3M85 - chains B and E of the 12 polymer chains in the assembly; structure by X-ray diffraction, 3.00 A resolution.

# Chain B
Molecule: Putative uncharacterized protein AF_0206
Source organism: Archaeoglobus fulgidus
Reference sequence: O30033 (O30033_ARCFU); residues 1-179 here = UniProt positions 1-179
Amino-acid sequence (179 residues; numbered 1 to 179; the number before each row is that of its first residue):
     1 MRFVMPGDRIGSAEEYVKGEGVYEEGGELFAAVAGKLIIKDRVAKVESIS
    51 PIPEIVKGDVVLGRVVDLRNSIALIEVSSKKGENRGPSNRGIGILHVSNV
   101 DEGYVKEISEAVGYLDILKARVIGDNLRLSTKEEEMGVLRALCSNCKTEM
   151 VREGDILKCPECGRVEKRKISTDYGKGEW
Bound ions: Zn2+: Cys146, Cys159
UniProt features mapped onto this chain:
  - binding site (Zn(2+)): Cys143, Cys146, Cys159, Cys162

# Chain E
Molecule: Probable exosome complex exonuclease 1
Source organism: archaeoglobus fulgidus
Notes: EC 3.1.13.-
Reference sequence: O29757 (ECX1_ARCFU); residues 1-258 here = UniProt positions 1-258
Amino-acid sequence (258 residues; row label = number of the first residue in the row):
     1 MSEFNEKPEKLIVDGLRLDGRKFDELRPIKIEASVLKRADGSCYLEMGKN
    51 KVIAAVFGPREVHPEHLQDPSKAIIRYRYNMAPFSVEERKRPGPDRRSIE
   101 ISKVSKEAFEAVIMKELFPRSAIDIFVEVLQADAGSRTACLNAASVALVD
   151 AGVPMKGMITSVAVGKADGQLVLDPMKEEDNFGEADMPFAFLIRNGKIES
   201 IALLQMDGRMTRDEVKQAIELAKKGALQIYEMQREAILRRYIEVGEEMDE
   251 ITEGGEDA
Unresolved in the structure: 1-5, 251-258
Construct notes: engineered mutation Glu65 (Arg in O29757)
UniProt features mapped onto this chain:
  - mutagenesis: Asp180 (D180A: Abolishes exoribonuclease activity)
From the paper describing this entry:
  - mutagenesis - R65E: decreased catalytic activity
  - mutagenesis - D180A: abolished catalytic activity (citing earlier work)

# Chain B / chain E interface
Pairs across the interface (43):
  Met1(B) - Arg234(E)
  Phe3(B) - Arg234(E)
  Phe3(B) - Leu238(E)  hydrophobic
  Phe3(B) - Tyr241(E)  hydrophobic
  Met5(B) - Met158(E)  hydrophobic
  Met5(B) - Arg234(E)
  Met5(B) - Ile237(E)  hydrophobic
  Pro6(B) - Val149(E)  hydrophobic
  Pro6(B) - Gly157(E)
  Pro6(B) - Met158(E)
  Gly7(B) - Lys156(E)
  Gly7(B) - Gly157(E)
  Gly7(B) - Arg194(E)
  Gly7(B) - Asn195(E)  hydrogen bond (backbone-backbone)
  Asp8(B) - Tyr230(E)
  Asp8(B) - Arg234(E)  salt bridge
  Arg9(B) - Asn195(E)
  Tyr23(B) - Met155(E)
  Tyr23(B) - Lys156(E)  hydrogen bond (side chain-backbone)
  Tyr23(B) - Arg194(E)  hydrogen bond
  Glu25(B) - Arg194(E)  salt bridge
  Phe30(B) - Arg194(E)
  Ala32(B) - Pro154(E)
  Ala32(B) - Met155(E)  hydrogen bond (backbone-backbone)
  Val33(B) - Gly152(E)
  Val33(B) - Pro154(E)  hydrophobic
  Ala34(B) - Val149(E)  hydrophobic
  Ala34(B) - Ile237(E)  hydrophobic
  Gly35(B) - Tyr241(E)
  Lys36(B) - Tyr241(E)
  Ile49(B) - Val149(E)
  Ile49(B) - Tyr241(E)  hydrophobic
  Ser50(B) - Asp150(E)
  Ser50(B) - Ala151(E)
  Ser50(B) - Gly152(E)
  Ile52(B) - Pro59(E)
  Ile52(B) - Phe118(E)  hydrophobic
  Ile52(B) - Gly152(E)
  Arg85(B) - Asp40(E)  salt bridge
  Arg85(B) - Gly58(E)  hydrogen bond (side chain-backbone)
  Arg85(B) - Ala151(E)  hydrogen bond (side chain-backbone)
  Ser88(B) - Phe118(E)
  Arg90(B) - Glu61(E)  salt bridge
Other interface residues (no listed pair), chain B (23 interface residues in all): Ala31, Ser48
Other interface residues (no listed pair), chain E (26 interface residues in all): Met114, Val153, Ile193, Gln233, Val244

# In short
23 residues of chain B and 26 residues of chain E are in contact, with 6 hydrogen bonds and 4 salt bridges.
Polar contacts include Asp8(B)-Arg234(E), Glu25(B)-Arg194(E) and Arg85(B)-Asp40(E). From the paper: R65E of
chain E reduces catalytic activity; D180A of chain E abolishes catalytic activity.
Chain B is Putative uncharacterized protein AF_0206 (Archaeoglobus fulgidus) and chain E is Probable exosome
complex exonuclease 1 (archaeoglobus fulgidus); the structure, Archaeoglobus fulgidus exosome y70a with RNA
bound to the active site, was determined by X-ray diffraction together with 3M7N from the same study.
